Entry 1IB1 (X-ray diffraction, 2.70 A resolution); this record covers chains A and B of the 4 polymer chains in the assembly.

== Chain A (and B) ==
Molecule: 14-3-3 zeta isoform
From: Homo sapiens
Notes: chain B of this document is another copy of the same molecule, construct and numbering; everything in this record applies to it too
Reference sequence: P63104 (1433Z_HUMAN); residues 1-245 here = UniProt positions 1-245
Sequence (245 residues; each row starts with the number of its first residue):
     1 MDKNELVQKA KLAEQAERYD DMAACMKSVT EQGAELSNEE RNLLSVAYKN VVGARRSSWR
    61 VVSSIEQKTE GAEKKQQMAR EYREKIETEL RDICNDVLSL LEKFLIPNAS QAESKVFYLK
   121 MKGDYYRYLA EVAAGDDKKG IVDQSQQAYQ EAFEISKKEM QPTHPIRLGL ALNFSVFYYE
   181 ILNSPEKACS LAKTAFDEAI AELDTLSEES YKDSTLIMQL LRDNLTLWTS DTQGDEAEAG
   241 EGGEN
Disordered / not traced: 1, 229-245

== How chain A and chain B interact ==
Pairs across the interface (43):
  Asp-2(A) / Lys-74(B)  salt bridge
  Asn-4(A) / Lys-74(B)
  Glu-5(A) / Lys-74(B)
  Glu-5(A) / Met-78(B)
  Gln-8(A) / Lys-74(B)  hydrogen bond
  Gln-8(A) / Lys-75(B)
  Gln-8(A) / Met-78(B)
  Lys-9(A) / Tyr-82(B)
  Lys-9(A) / Lys-85(B)
  Leu-12(A) / Ile-65(B)  hydrophobic
  Leu-12(A) / Ala-79(B)  hydrophobic
  Leu-12(A) / Tyr-82(B)  hydrophobic
  Ala-13(A) / Tyr-82(B)
  Gln-15(A) / Ile-65(B)
  Ala-16(A) / Ser-58(B)  hydrogen bond (backbone-side chain)
  Ala-16(A) / Val-61(B)  hydrophobic
  Arg-18(A) / Ser-58(B)
  Arg-18(A) / Tyr-82(B)  hydrogen bond
  Arg-18(A) / Lys-85(B)
  Arg-18(A) / Ile-86(B)
  Arg-18(A) / Glu-89(B)  salt bridge
  Asp-21(A) / Tyr-82(B)  hydrogen bond
  Asp-21(A) / Lys-85(B)  salt bridge
  Ser-58(A) / Ala-16(B)  hydrogen bond (side chain-backbone)
  Ser-58(A) / Arg-18(B)
  Val-61(A) / Ala-16(B)  hydrophobic
  Ile-65(A) / Leu-12(B)  hydrophobic
  Ile-65(A) / Gln-15(B)
  Lys-75(A) / Glu-5(B)
  Lys-75(A) / Gln-8(B)
  Met-78(A) / Glu-5(B)
  Met-78(A) / Lys-9(B)
  Ala-79(A) / Leu-12(B)  hydrophobic
  Tyr-82(A) / Lys-9(B)
  Tyr-82(A) / Leu-12(B)  hydrophobic
  Tyr-82(A) / Ala-13(B)
  Tyr-82(A) / Arg-18(B)  hydrogen bond
  Tyr-82(A) / Asp-21(B)  hydrogen bond
  Lys-85(A) / Lys-9(B)
  Lys-85(A) / Arg-18(B)
  Lys-85(A) / Asp-21(B)  salt bridge
  Ile-86(A) / Arg-18(B)
  Glu-89(A) / Arg-18(B)  salt bridge
Other interface residues (no listed pair), chain A (23 interface residues in all): Arg-55, Val-62
Other interface residues (no listed pair), chain B (22 interface residues in all): Arg-55, Val-62

== Overview ==
The interface between chain A and chain B involves 23 residues on one side and 22 on the other; the contacts
include 7 hydrogen bonds and 5 salt bridges. Among the polar pairs are Asp-2(A)/Lys-74(B), Arg-18(A)/Glu-89(B)
and Asp-21(A)/Lys-85(B).
Chain A and chain B are both 14-3-3 zeta isoform (Homo sapiens); the structure, Crystal structure of the
14-3-3 zeta:serotonin N-acetyltransferase complex, was determined by X-ray diffraction.
